PDB entry 6Y9V | electron microscopy, 6.90 A resolution (low resolution: residue-level contacts below are approximate; hydrogen-bond / salt-bridge calls are withheld) | chains D and H of the 13 polymer chains in the assembly

[Chain D (and H)]
Protein: Gag-Pol polyprotein
Source organism: Human immunodeficiency virus 1
Notes: EC 3.4.23.16, 2.7.7.49, 2.7.7.7, 3.1.26.13, 3.1.13.2, 2.7.7.-, 3.1.-.-; chain H of this document is another copy of the same molecule, construct and numbering; everything in this record applies to it too
UniProt: P0C6F2 (POL_HV1LW); residues 1-220 here correspond to UniProt positions 133-352 (UniProt number = residue number + 132)
Amino-acid sequence (220 residues; row label = number of the first residue in the row):
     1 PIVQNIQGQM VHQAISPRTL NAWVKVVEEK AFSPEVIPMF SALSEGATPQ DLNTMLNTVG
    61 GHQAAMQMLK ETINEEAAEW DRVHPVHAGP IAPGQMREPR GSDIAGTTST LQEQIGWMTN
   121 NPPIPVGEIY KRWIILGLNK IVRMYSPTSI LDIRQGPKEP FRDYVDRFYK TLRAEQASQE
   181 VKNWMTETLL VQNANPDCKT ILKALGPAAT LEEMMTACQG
Disulfide bonds: Cys198-Cys218
Curated features (UniProtKB/Swiss-Prot):
  - region: Asn57 to Gln95 (Interaction with human PPIA/CYPA and NUP153)
  - site: Gly89, Pro90 (Cis/trans isomerization of proline peptide bond)

[How chain D and chain H interact]
Residue-residue contacts (16):
  Leu151(D) - Trp184(H)
  Leu151(D) - Thr188(H)
  Leu151(D) - Leu189(H)
  Leu151(D) - Gln192(H)
  Arg154(D) - Arg154(H)
  Glu180(D) - Glu180(H)
  Glu180(D) - Val181(H)
  Val181(D) - Trp184(H)
  Trp184(D) - Leu151(H)
  Trp184(D) - Ala177(H)
  Trp184(D) - Val181(H)
  Trp184(D) - Trp184(H)
  Trp184(D) - Met185(H)
  Met185(D) - Trp184(H)
  Leu189(D) - Leu151(H)
  Gln192(D) - Leu151(H)
Other interface residues (no listed pair), chain D (11 interface residues in all): Ser149, Asp152, Thr188
Other interface residues (no listed pair), chain H (12 interface residues in all): Ser149, Ser178

[Summary]
11 residues of chain D face 12 of chain H across their interface.
Chain D and chain H are both Gag-Pol polyprotein (Human immunodeficiency virus 1); the structure, Structure of
the native full-length HIV-1 capsid protein in complex with Cyclophilin A from helical assembly ..., was
determined by electron microscopy, deposited together with 6Y9W, 6Y9X, 6Y9Y, 6Y9Z and 6ZDJ.
